4FTG - chains A and C of the 5 polymer chains in the assembly; structure by X-ray diffraction, 2.51 A resolution.

# Chain A
Name: Protein S100-A10
Organism: Homo sapiens
UniProtKB: P60903 (S10AA_HUMAN); residues 1-96 here correspond to UniProt positions 2-97 (UniProt number = residue number + 1)
Amino-acid sequence (96 residues; numbered 1 to 96; the number before each row is that of its first residue):
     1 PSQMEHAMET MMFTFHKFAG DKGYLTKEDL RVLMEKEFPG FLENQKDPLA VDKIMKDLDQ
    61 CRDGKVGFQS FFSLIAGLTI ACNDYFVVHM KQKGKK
Disordered / not traced: 92-96
Disulfides: C61 forms a disulfide with the same residue of a neighbouring copy of this chain
Curated features (UniProtKB/Swiss-Prot):
  - region: D59 to S70 (Ancestral calcium site)
  - modified residue (N6-acetyllysine): K22, K27, K36, K53, K56
  - cross-link: K36 (Glycyl lysine isopeptide (Lys-Gly) (interchain with G-Cter in SUMO2))
From the paper describing this entry:
  - conformationally variable residues (helix shift): S73 to T79
  - specificity-determining residues: S73, G77, A81 (proposed by the authors, not directly observed)

# Chain C
Name: Annexin A2
Notes: fragment: Annexin A2 N-terminal peptide
UniProtKB: P07355 (ANXA2_HUMAN); residue numbers follow UniProt; this construct covers 2-16
Amino-acid sequence (17 residues; each row starts with the number of its first residue):
     1 XSTVHEILSK LSLEGDX
Disordered / not traced: 14-17
Differences from the reference sequence: acetylation (1); engineered mutation S9 (Cys in P07355); amidation (17)
Modified positions: ACE (acetyl group) at position 1; NH2 (amino group) at position 17
Curated features (UniProtKB/Swiss-Prot):
  - modified residue: S2 (N-acetylserine)
From the paper describing this entry:
  - conformationally variable residues: S12

# How chain A and chain C interact
Residue-residue contacts (14):
  P1(A) - ACE_1(C)
  P1(A) - S2(C)
  P1(A) - H5(C)
  E5(A) - ACE_1(C)
  E5(A) - V4(C)
  E5(A) - H5(C)  salt bridge
  E5(A) - L8(C)
  H6(A) - ACE_1(C)
  E9(A) - ACE_1(C)
  E9(A) - S2(C)  hydrogen bond (side chain-backbone)
  E9(A) - T3(C)  hydrogen bond (side chain-backbone)
  E9(A) - V4(C)  hydrogen bond (side chain-backbone)
  M12(A) - T3(C)
  F13(A) - T3(C)
Interface residues without a listed pair, chain A (7 interface residues in all): M8
Interface residues without a listed pair, chain C (7 interface residues in all): I7

# Overview
Chain A and chain C each contribute 7 residues to their interface, with 3 hydrogen bonds and 1 salt bridge.
Among the polar pairs are E5(A)-H5(C), E9(A)-S2(C) and E9(A)-T3(C). From the paper: specificity determinants
S73(A), G77(A) and A81(A); conformational variability at S73(A) and S12(C).
Chain A is Protein S100-A10 (Homo sapiens) and chain C is Annexin A2; the structure, The crystal structure of
an AHNAK peptide in complex with the S100A10/AnxA2 heterotetramer, was determined by X-ray diffraction.
